PDB entry 3GC0 | X-ray diffraction, 2.00 A resolution | chain A

Chain A:
Protein: Kinase, CMGC CDK
From: Giardia lamblia
Reference sequence: A8BZ95 (A8BZ95_GIALA); numbering as in UniProt (aligned over 1-308)
Amino-acid sequence (329 residues; each row starts with the number of its first residue; numbers below 1 keep their minus sign (Met-20 is residue -20)):
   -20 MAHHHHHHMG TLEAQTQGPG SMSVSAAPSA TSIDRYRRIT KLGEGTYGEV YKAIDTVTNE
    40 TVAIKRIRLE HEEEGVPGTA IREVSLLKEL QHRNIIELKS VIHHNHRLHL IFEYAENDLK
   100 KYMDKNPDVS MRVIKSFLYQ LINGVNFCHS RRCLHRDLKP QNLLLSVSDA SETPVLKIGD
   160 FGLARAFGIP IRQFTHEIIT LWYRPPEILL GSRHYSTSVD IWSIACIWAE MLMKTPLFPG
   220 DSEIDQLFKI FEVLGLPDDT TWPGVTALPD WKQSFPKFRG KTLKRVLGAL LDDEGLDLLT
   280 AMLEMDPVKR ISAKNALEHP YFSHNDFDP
Unresolved in the structure: -20 to 10, 51-57, 147-150, 167-175
Differences from the reference sequence: expression tag (-20 to 0)
Ligand contacts: adenosine monophosphate (AMP): Leu21, Glu23, Gly24, Thr25, Val29, Ala42, Lys44, Ile75, Phe91, Glu92, Tyr93, Ala94, Asp97, Lys100, Gln140, Leu143, Asp159
From the paper describing this entry:
  - conformationally variable residues (order/disorder transition): Gly167 to His175
  - post-translational modification sites: Thr25, Tyr26, Thr174 (by similarity / conservation)

In short:
Chain A binds adenosine monophosphate. From the paper: modification sites Thr25, Tyr26 and Thr174;
conformational variability at Gly167.
Chain A is Kinase, CMGC CDK (Giardia lamblia); the structure, Structure of the CMGC CDK Kinase from Giardia
lamblia in complex with AMP, was determined by X-ray diffraction together with 3GBZ from the same study.
